Entry 5DDJ (X-ray diffraction, 3.50 A resolution); this record covers chains 1 and 4 of the 4 polymer chains in the assembly.

# Chain 1
Name: Foot and mouth disease virus, VP1
From: Foot-and-mouth disease virus - type O
UniProtKB: Q6PMW3 (Q6PMW3_9PICO); residues 1-211 here correspond to UniProt positions 725-935 (UniProt number = residue number + 724)
Amino-acid sequence (211 residues; row label = number of the first residue in the row):
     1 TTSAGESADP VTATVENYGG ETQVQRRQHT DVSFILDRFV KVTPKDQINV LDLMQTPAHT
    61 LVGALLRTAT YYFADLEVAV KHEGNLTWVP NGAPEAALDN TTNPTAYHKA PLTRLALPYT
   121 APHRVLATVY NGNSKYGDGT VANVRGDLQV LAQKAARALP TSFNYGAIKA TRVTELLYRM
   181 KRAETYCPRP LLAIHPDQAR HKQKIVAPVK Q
Disordered / not traced: 133-156, 209-211

# Chain 4
Name: Genome polyprotein
From: Foot-and-mouth disease virus - type O
UniProtKB: Q6PMW3 (Q6PMW3_9PICO); residues 1-85 here correspond to UniProt positions 202-286 (UniProt number = residue number + 201)
Amino-acid sequence (85 residues; each row starts with the number of its first residue):
     1 GAGQSSPATG SQNQSGNTGS IINNYYMQQY QNSMDTQLGD NATSGGSNEG STDTTSTHTT
    61 NTQNNDWFSK LASSAFSGLF GALLA
Disordered / not traced: 1-14, 40-64

# Chain 1 / chain 4 interface
Residue-residue contacts (36):
  Thr1(1) - Phe76(4)
  Thr1(1) - Ser77(4)
  Thr1(1) - Gly78(4)
  Thr2(1) - Phe80(4)
  Ser3(1) - Phe76(4)
  Ser3(1) - Phe80(4)
  Ala4(1) - Phe80(4)
  Pro10(1) - Leu71(4)
  Pro10(1) - Ser74(4)
  Pro10(1) - Ala75(4)
  Val11(1) - Phe76(4)  hydrophobic
  Thr12(1) - Ala75(4)
  Thr12(1) - Phe76(4)
  Ala13(1) - Ser77(4)
  Thr14(1) - Ser77(4)  hydrogen bond
  Asn17(1) - Ser77(4)  hydrogen bond
  Ser33(1) - Ser15(4)
  Ser33(1) - Gly16(4)
  Phe34(1) - Gly16(4)
  Phe34(1) - Asn17(4)
  Asp37(1) - Ser15(4)
  Asp37(1) - Gly16(4)
  Asp37(1) - Asn17(4)
  Arg38(1) - Asn17(4)
  Phe73(1) - Asp35(4)
  Asp75(1) - Asn32(4)  hydrogen bond
  Asp75(1) - Ser33(4)  hydrogen bond
  Ala116(1) - Gln31(4)
  Pro118(1) - Ser33(4)
  Tyr119(1) - Ser33(4)
  Lys181(1) - Thr18(4)  hydrogen bond
  Arg182(1) - Ser15(4)
  Arg182(1) - Asn32(4)  hydrogen bond
  Arg182(1) - Ser33(4)  hydrogen bond (side chain-backbone)
  Arg182(1) - Asp35(4)  salt bridge
  Pro188(1) - Phe68(4)  hydrophobic
Interface residues without a listed pair, chain 1 (25 interface residues in all): Glu77, Arg179, Cys187

# In short
25 residues of chain 1 and 16 residues of chain 4 are in contact; the contacts include 7 hydrogen bonds and 1
salt bridge. Among the polar pairs are Arg182(1)-Asp35(4), Thr14(1)-Ser77(4) and Asn17(1)-Ser77(4).
Chain 1 is Foot and mouth disease virus, VP1 and chain 4 is Genome polyprotein, both from Foot-and-mouth
disease virus - type O; the structure, Crystal structure of recombinant foot-and-mouth-disease virus
O1M-S2093Y empty capsid, was determined by X-ray diffraction, deposited together with 5AC9, 5ACA and 5D8A.
